7N6I - chains C and D of the 12 polymer chains in the assembly; structure by electron microscopy, 3.90 A resolution.

== Chain C (and D) ==
Protein: TnsC
Source organism: Scytonema hofmannii
Notes: chain D of this document is another copy of the same molecule, construct and numbering; everything in this record applies to it too
Sequence (276 residues; row label = number of the first residue in the row):
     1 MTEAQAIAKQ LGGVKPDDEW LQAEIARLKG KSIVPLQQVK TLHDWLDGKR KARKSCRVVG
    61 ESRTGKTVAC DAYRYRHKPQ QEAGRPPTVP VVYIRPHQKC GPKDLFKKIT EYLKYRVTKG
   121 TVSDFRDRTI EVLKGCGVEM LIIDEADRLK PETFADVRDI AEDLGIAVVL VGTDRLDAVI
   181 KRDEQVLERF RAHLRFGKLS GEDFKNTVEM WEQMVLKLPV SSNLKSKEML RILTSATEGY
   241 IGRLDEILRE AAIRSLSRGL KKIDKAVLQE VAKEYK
Unresolved in the structure: 1-18, 276
What the authors report for this chain:
  - catalytic residues: Glu145

== Interface between chain C and chain D ==
Residue-residue contacts (30):
  Trp45(C) with Glu274(D), hydrogen bond
  Lys49(C) with Glu250(D), salt bridge; Glu274(D), salt bridge
  Lys54(C) with Glu246(D), salt bridge; Tyr275(D)
  Arg126(C) with His97(D)
  Glu152(C) with Gln98(D), hydrogen bond (backbone-side chain); Lys99(D), salt bridge
  Ala155(C) with Gln98(D); Arg148(D)
  Arg158(C) with Glu145(D), salt bridge
  Asp159(C) with Arg148(D), salt bridge
  Glu162(C) with Arg95(D), salt bridge
  Asp163(C) with Arg95(D), salt bridge
  Asp183(C) with Arg175(D), salt bridge
  Glu184(C) with Glu61(D); Ser62(D), hydrogen bond; Thr173(D)
  Gln185(C) with Ser62(D); Glu145(D), hydrogen bond; Arg175(D)
  Glu188(C) with Ser62(D); Arg63(D); Arg243(D), salt bridge
  Arg189(C) with Arg63(D)
  Arg191(C) with Arg243(D); Tyr275(D)
  Ala192(C) with Glu274(D)
  His193(C) with Glu274(D), hydrogen bond (backbone-backbone); Tyr275(D)
Interface residues without a listed pair, chain C (20 interface residues in all): Lys51, Ala52
Interface residues without a listed pair, chain D (20 interface residues in all): Lys29, Lys31, Ile253, Arg254

== Overview ==
The chain C/chain D interface involves 20 residues from each chain; the contacts include 5 hydrogen bonds and
10 salt bridges. Polar pairs include Lys49(C)-Glu250(D), Lys49(C)-Glu274(D) and Lys54(C)-Glu246(D). From the
paper: the catalytic residue Glu145(C).
Both chains are TnsC (Scytonema hofmannii). Entry 7N6I (ATP-bound TnsC-TniQ complex from ShCAST system) was
determined by electron microscopy (same publication as 7M99, 7M9A, 7M9B and 7M9C).
